PDB entry 7UZJ | electron microscopy, 3.30 A resolution | chains B and E of the 20 polymer chains in the assembly

== Chain B ==
Protein: ATPase H+-transporting V1 subunit A
From: Rattus norvegicus
UniProt: D4A133 (D4A133_RAT); residue numbers follow UniProt; this construct covers 1-617
Sequence (617 residues; row label = number of the first residue in the row):
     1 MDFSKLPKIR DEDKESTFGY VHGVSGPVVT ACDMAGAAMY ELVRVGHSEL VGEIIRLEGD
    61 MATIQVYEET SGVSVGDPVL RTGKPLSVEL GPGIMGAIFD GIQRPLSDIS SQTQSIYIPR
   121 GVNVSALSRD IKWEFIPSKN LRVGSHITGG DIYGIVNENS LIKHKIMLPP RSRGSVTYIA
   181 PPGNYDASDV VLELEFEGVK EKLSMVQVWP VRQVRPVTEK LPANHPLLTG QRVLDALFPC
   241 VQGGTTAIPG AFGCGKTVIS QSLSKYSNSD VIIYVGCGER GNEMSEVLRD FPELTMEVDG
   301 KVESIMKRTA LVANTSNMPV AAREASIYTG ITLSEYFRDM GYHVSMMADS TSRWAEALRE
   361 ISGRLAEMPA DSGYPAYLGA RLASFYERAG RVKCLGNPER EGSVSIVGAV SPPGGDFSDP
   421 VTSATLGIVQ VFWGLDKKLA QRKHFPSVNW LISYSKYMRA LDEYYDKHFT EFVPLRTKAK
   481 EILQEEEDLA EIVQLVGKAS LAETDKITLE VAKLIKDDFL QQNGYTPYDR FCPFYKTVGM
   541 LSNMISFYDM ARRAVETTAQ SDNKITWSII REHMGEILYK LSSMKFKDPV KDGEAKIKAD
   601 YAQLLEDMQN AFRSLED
Unresolved in the structure: 1-15, 617

== Chain E ==
Protein: V-type proton ATPase subunit B, brain isoform
From: Rattus norvegicus
UniProt: P62815 (VATB2_RAT); residues 1-511 here = UniProt positions 1-511
Sequence (511 residues; numbered 1 to 511; the number before each row is that of its first residue):
     1 MALRAMRGIV NGAAPELPVP TGGPMAGARE QALAVSRNYL SQPRLTYKTV SGVNGPLVIL
    61 DHVKFPRYAE IVHLTLPDGT KRSGQVLEVS GSKAVVQVFE GTSGIDAKKT SCEFTGDILR
   121 TPVSEDMLGR VFNGSGKPID RGPVVLAEDF LDIMGQPINP QCRIYPEEMI QTGISAIDGM
   181 NSIARGQKIP IFSAAGLPHN EIAAQICRQA GLVKKSKDVV DYSEENFAIV FAAMGVNMET
   241 ARFFKSDFEE NGSMDNVCLF LNLANDPTIE RIITPRLALT TAEFLAYQCE KHVLVILTDM
   301 SSYAEALREV SAAREEVPGR RGFPGYMYTD LATIYERAGR VEGRNGSITQ IPILTMPNDD
   361 ITHPIPDLTG YITEGQIYVD RQLHNRQIYP PINVLPSLSR LMKSAIGEGM TRKDHADVSN
   421 QLYACYAIGK DVQAMKAVVG EEALTSDDLL YLEFLQKFEK NFITQGPYEN RTVYETLDIG
   481 WQLLRIFPKE MLKRIPQSTL SEFYPRDSAK H
Unresolved in the structure: 1-37, 217-223, 509-511
Curated features (UniProtKB/Swiss-Prot):
  - binding site (ATP): Arg400

== Interface between chain B and chain E ==
Contacting residue pairs (89):
  His22(B) with Ser90(E); Gly91(E), hydrogen bond (backbone-backbone)
  Gly23(B) with Val89(E); Ser90(E)
  Val24(B) with Tyr68(E), hydrophobic; Glu88(E); Val89(E), hydrogen bond (backbone-backbone)
  Ser25(B) with Glu88(E), hydrogen bond; Arg314(E)
  Gly26(B) with Tyr68(E), hydrogen bond (backbone-side chain); Arg314(E)
  Glu69(B) with Met154(E)
  Thr70(B) with Tyr68(E)
  Ser71(B) with Tyr68(E)
  Gly72(B) with Arg67(E), hydrogen bond (backbone-side chain); Tyr68(E), hydrogen bond (backbone-backbone); Ile118(E)
  Val73(B) with Arg67(E); Tyr68(E), hydrogen bond (backbone-backbone)
  Ser74(B) with Pro66(E); Arg67(E)
  Val75(B) with Phe65(E); Pro66(E), hydrogen bond (backbone-backbone); Val89(E), hydrophobic; Gly91(E)
  Ile98(B) with Gln161(E)
  Leu106(B) with Asn159(E), hydrogen bond (backbone-side chain); Pro160(E), hydrophobic
  Ser107(B) with Gln161(E)
  Ser110(B) with Asn159(E); Cys162(E), hydrogen bond
  Ser115(B) with Cys162(E)
  Ile116(B) with Ile158(E); Asn159(E), hydrogen bond (backbone-backbone); Cys162(E), hydrophobic; Tyr287(E), hydrophobic; Val341(E), hydrophobic
  Tyr117(B) with Gln156(E); Pro157(E); Ile158(E), hydrophobic
  Ile118(B) with Gln156(E); Pro157(E), hydrogen bond (backbone-backbone); Asn159(E)
  Arg120(B) with Asp152(E), salt bridge; Met154(E); Gly155(E), hydrogen bond (side chain-backbone)
  Phe252(B) with Arg400(E)
  Gly278(B) with Tyr328(E)
  Glu279(B) with Glu336(E)
  Arg280(B) with Glu336(E); Gly370(E), hydrogen bond (side chain-backbone); Tyr371(E); Ile372(E); Thr373(E), hydrogen bond (side chain-backbone); Glu374(E); Arg400(E)
  Gly281(B) with Arg163(E); Lys188(E); Glu336(E), hydrogen bond (backbone-side chain)
  Asn282(B) with Arg163(E); Tyr165(E); Pro166(E); Gly186(E), hydrogen bond (side chain-backbone); Glu374(E), hydrogen bond
  Glu283(B) with Arg400(E), salt bridge
  Ser285(B) with Arg163(E), hydrogen bond (side chain-backbone); Ile164(E); Tyr165(E), hydrogen bond (side chain-backbone)
  Glu286(B) with Tyr165(E)
  Leu288(B) with Pro160(E)
  Arg289(B) with Tyr165(E)
  Ser316(B) with Tyr328(E); Ala332(E); Glu336(E), hydrogen bond; Ile372(E)
  Asn317(B) with Pro157(E); Ala332(E); Glu336(E)
  Arg323(B) with Tyr328(E); Thr329(E), hydrogen bond
  Arg353(B) with Tyr371(E)
  Glu360(B) with Gly325(E); Tyr326(E); Tyr328(E); Thr329(E), hydrogen bond
  Arg364(B) with Glu316(E), salt bridge; Tyr326(E)
  Ser372(B) with Arg320(E)
  Gly373(B) with Arg320(E)
Also at the interface, not in a pair above, chain B (48 interface residues in all): Ile109, Pro119, Met284, Thr315, Met318, Val320, Glu356, Arg359
Also at the interface, not in a pair above, chain E (50 interface residues in all): Ala69, Leu87, Gln187, Glu283, Gly339, Arg344, Leu398, Leu401

== In short ==
The interface between chain B and chain E involves 48 residues on one side and 50 on the other; the contacts
include 23 hydrogen bonds and 3 salt bridges. Among the polar pairs are Arg120(B)-Asp152(E),
Glu283(B)-Arg400(E) and Arg364(B)-Glu316(E).
Here chain B is ATPase H+-transporting V1 subunit A and chain E is V-type proton ATPase subunit B, brain
isoform, both from Rattus norvegicus. Entry 7UZJ (Rat Kidney V1 complex with SidK and NCOA7B, State 1) was
determined by electron microscopy.
